Entry 8HH3 (electron microscopy, 4.30 A resolution (low resolution: residue-level contacts below are approximate; hydrogen-bond / salt-bridge calls are withheld)); this record covers chains A and G of the 7 polymer chains in the assembly.

Chain A:
Name: ATP synthase subunit alpha
Organism: Bacillus sp. PS3
Notes: EC 7.1.2.2
Reference sequence: A0A0M3VGF9 (A0A0M3VGF9_BACP3); numbering as in UniProt (aligned over 2-502)
Sequence (501 residues; numbered 2 to 502; the number before each row is that of its first residue):
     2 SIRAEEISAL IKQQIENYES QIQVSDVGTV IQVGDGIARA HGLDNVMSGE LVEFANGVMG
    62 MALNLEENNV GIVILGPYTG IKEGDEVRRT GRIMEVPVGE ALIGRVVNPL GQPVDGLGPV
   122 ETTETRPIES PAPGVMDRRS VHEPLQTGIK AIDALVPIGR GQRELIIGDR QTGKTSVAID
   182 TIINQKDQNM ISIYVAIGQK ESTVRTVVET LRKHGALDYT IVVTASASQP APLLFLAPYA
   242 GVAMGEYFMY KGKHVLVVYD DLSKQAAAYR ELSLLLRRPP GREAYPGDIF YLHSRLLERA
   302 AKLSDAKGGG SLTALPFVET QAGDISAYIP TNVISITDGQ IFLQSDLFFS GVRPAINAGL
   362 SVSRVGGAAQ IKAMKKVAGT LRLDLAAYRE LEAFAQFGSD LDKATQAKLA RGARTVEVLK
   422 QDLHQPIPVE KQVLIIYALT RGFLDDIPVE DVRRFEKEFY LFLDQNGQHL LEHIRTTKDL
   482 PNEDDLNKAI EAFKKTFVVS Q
Not modelled in the structure: 2-23, 502
Sequence notes: conflict Pro132 (Arg in A0A0M3VGF9), Ser193 (Cys in A0A0M3VGF9), Phe463 (Trp in A0A0M3VGF9)
Ligand contacts: ATP (adenosine-5'-triphosphate): Gln172, Thr173, Gly174, Lys175, Thr176, Ser177, Gln200, Glu320, Phe349, Arg354, Pro355, Gln422, Leu424

Chain G:
Name: ATP synthase gamma chain
Organism: Bacillus sp. PS3
Reference sequence: A0A0M4TPJ7 (A0A0M4TPJ7_BACP3); numbering as in UniProt (aligned over 2-285)
Sequence (284 residues; each row starts with the number of its first residue):
     2 ASLRDIKTRI NATKKTSQIT KAMEMVSTSK LNRAEQNAKS FVPYMEKIQE VVANVALGAG
    62 GASHPMLVSR PVKKTGYLVI TSDRGLAGAY NSNVLRLVYQ TIQKRHASPD EYAIIVIGRV
   122 GLSFFRKRNM PVILDITRLP DQPSFADIKE IARKTVGLFA DGTFDELYMY YNHYVSAIQQ
   182 EVTERKLLPL TDLAENKQRT VYEFEPSQEE ILDVLLPQYA ESLIYGALLD AKASEHAARM
   242 TAMKNATDNA NELIRTLTLS YNRARQAAIT QEITEIVAGA NALQ
Not modelled in the structure: 285

Interface between chain A and chain G:
Residue-residue contacts (13):
  Arg278(A) with Leu284(G)
  Pro281(A) with Ala281(G)
  Glu284(A) with Ile270(G); Glu273(G); Ile274(G)
  Ala285(A) with Glu273(G); Ile277(G)
  Phe395(A) with Gln19(G)
  Ala396(A) with Ala23(G); Met26(G)
  Ser400(A) with Val27(G)
  Leu402(A) with Ser30(G)
  Asp403(A) with Arg34(G)
Other interface residues (no listed pair), chain A (10 interface residues in all): Phe398

Summary:
The interface between chain A and chain G involves 10 residues on one side and 12 on the other. Bound to chain
A: ATP.
Chain A is ATP synthase subunit alpha and chain G is ATP synthase gamma chain, both from Bacillus sp. PS3; the
structure, F1 domain of FoF1-ATPase from Bacillus PS3,90 degrees,highATP, was determined by electron
microscopy (same publication as 8HH1, 8HH2, 8HH4, 8HH5, 8HH6, 8HH7 and 5 further entries).
